Entry 4XMN (X-ray diffraction, 7.60 A resolution (low resolution: residue-level contacts below are approximate; hydrogen-bond / salt-bridge calls are withheld)); this record covers chains E and H of the 7 polymer chains in the assembly.

== Chain E ==
Protein: Nucleoporin NUP120
From: Saccharomyces cerevisiae (strain ATCC 204508 / S288c)
UniProtKB: P35729 (NU120_YEAST); residue numbers follow UniProt; this construct covers 1-1037
Amino-acid sequence (1045 residues; each row starts with the number of its first residue; numbers below 1 keep their minus sign (Met-7 is residue -7)):
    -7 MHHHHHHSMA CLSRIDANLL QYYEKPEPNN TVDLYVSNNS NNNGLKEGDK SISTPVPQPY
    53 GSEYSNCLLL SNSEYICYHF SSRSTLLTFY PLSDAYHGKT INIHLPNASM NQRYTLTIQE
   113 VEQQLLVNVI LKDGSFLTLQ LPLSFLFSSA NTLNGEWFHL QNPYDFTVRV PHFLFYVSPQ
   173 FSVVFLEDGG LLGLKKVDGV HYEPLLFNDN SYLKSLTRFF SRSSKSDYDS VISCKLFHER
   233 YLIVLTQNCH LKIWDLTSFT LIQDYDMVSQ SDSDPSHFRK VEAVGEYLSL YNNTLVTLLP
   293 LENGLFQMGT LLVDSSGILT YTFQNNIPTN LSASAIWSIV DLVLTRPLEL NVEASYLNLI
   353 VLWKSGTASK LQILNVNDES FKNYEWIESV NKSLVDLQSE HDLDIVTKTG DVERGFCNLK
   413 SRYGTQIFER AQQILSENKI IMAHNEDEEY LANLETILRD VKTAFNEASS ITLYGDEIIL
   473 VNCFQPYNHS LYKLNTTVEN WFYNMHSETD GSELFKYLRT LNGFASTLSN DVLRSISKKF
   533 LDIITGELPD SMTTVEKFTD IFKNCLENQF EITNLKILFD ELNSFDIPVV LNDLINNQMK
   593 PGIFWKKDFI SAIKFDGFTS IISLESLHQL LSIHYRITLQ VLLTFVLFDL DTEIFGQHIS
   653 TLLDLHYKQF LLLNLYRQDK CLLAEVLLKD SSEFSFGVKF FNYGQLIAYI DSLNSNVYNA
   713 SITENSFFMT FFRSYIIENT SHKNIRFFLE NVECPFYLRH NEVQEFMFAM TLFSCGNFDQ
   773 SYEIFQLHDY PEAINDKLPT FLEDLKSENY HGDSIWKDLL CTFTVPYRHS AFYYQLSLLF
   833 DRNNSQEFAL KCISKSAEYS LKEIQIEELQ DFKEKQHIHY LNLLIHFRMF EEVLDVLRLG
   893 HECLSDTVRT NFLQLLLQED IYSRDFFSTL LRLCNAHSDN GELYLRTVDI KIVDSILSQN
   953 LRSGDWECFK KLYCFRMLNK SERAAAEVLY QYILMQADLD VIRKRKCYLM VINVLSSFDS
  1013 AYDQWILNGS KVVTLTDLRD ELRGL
Disordered / not traced: -7 to 1, 30-52, 306-310, 712-714, 727-732, 747-753, 767-769, 782-806, 819-820, 834-837, 854-861, 880-883, 896-900, 914-916, 932-942, 956-959, 972-975, 988-993, 1009-1024, 1037
Differences from the reference sequence: initiating methionine (-7); expression tag (-6 to 0)
UniProt features mapped onto this chain:
  - region: Leu131 to Leu152 (Leucine-zipper 1), Leu290 to Leu311 (Leucine-zipper 2)
  - modified residue: Thr417 (Phosphothreonine)

== Chain H ==
Protein: Antibody 87 heavy chain
From: synthetic construct
Notes: antibody fragment or engineered binder
Amino-acid sequence (267 residues; numbered 1 to 267; the number before each row is that of its first residue):
     1 MKKNIAFLLA SMFVFSIATN AYAEISEVQL VESGGGLVQP GGSLRLSCAA SGFNFSSSSI
    61 HWVRQAPGKG LEWVASISSY YGYTSYADSV KGRFTISADT SKNTAYLQMN SLRAEDTAVY
   121 YCARYETLYW PYQNSGMDYW GQGTLVTVSS ASTKGPSVFP LAPSSKSTSG GTAALGCLVK
   181 DYFPEPVTVS WNSGALTSGV HTFPAVLQSS GLYSLSSVVT VPSSSLGTQT YICNVNHKPS
   241 NTKVDKKVEP KSCDKTHTGG SHHHHHH
Disordered / not traced: 1-27, 126-136, 254-267
Disulfide bonds: Cys48-Cys122, Cys177-Cys233

== Interface between chain E and chain H ==
Residue-residue contacts (12; chain E residue first):
  Met497(E) with Tyr80(H)
  Glu500(E) with Tyr80(H)
  Arg511(E) with Tyr80(H)
  Glu563(E) with Ser85(H); Lys91(H)
  Thr565(E) with Thr84(H)
  Asn566(E) with Tyr83(H); Thr84(H)
  Ile569(E) with Tyr81(H); Gly82(H); Tyr83(H)
  Glu573(E) with Tyr81(H)
Also at the interface, not in a pair above, chain E (9 interface residues in all): Phe507
Also at the interface, not in a pair above, chain H (8 interface residues in all): Tyr86

== Summary ==
9 residues of chain E and 8 residues of chain H are in contact.
Chain E is Nucleoporin NUP120 (Saccharomyces cerevisiae (strain ATCC 204508 / S288c)) and chain H is Antibody
87 heavy chain (synthetic construct); the structure, Structure of the yeast coat nucleoporin complex, space
group P212121, was determined by X-ray diffraction (same publication as 4XMM).
